Entry 7E1B (X-ray diffraction, 4.59 A resolution (low resolution: residue-level contacts below are approximate; hydrogen-bond / salt-bridge calls are withheld)); this record covers chains B and D of the 6 polymer chains in the assembly.

== Chain B (and D) ==
Protein: DNA-binding response regulator
Organism: Vibrio parahaemolyticus
Notes: chain D of this document is another copy of the same molecule, construct and numbering; everything in this record applies to it too
UniProt: A0A0L8SKF9 (A0A0L8SKF9_VIBPH); residues 1-220 here = UniProt positions 1-220
Amino-acid sequence (220 residues; row label = number of the first residue in the row):
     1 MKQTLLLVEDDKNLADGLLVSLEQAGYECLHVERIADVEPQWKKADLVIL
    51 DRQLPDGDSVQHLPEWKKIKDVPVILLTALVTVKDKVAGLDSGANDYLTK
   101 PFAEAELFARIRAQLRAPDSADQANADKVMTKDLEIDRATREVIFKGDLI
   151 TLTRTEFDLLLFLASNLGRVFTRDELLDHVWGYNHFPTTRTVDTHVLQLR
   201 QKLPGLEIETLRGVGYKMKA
Disordered / not traced: 117-124, 185-188
What the authors report for this chain:
  - mutagenesis - R190A: abolished binding to the 26-nt DNA strand
  - binding site for the 26-nt DNA strand: Arg190
  - mutagenesis - T153A, T155A, T191A, H195A, R200A, T210A, R212A, Y216A: decreased binding to the 26-nt DNA strand

== Interface between chain B and chain D ==
Residue-residue contacts (12; chain B residue first):
  Leu14(B) with Phe102(D)
  Gly17(B) with Ala103(D)
  Ser21(B) with Ala105(D)
  Phe102(B) with Leu14(D)
  Ala103(B) with Gly17(D); Glu104(D)
  Glu104(B) with Ala103(D); Glu104(D)
  Ala105(B) with Val20(D); Ser21(D); Gln24(D)
  Arg112(B) with Gln24(D)
Also at the interface, not in a pair above, chain B (10 interface residues in all): Val20, Pro101
Also at the interface, not in a pair above, chain D (11 interface residues in all): Leu18, Pro101

== Overview ==
The interface between chain B and chain D involves 10 residues on one side and 11 on the other. From the
paper: a binding site for the 26-nt DNA strand at Arg190(B); T153A, T155A and T191A of chain B, among others,
reduce binding to the 26-nt DNA strand; 9 substitutions were tested in all.
Chain B and chain D are both DNA-binding response regulator (Vibrio parahaemolyticus); the structure, Crystal
structure of VbrR-DNA complex, was determined by X-ray diffraction (same publication as 7E1D, 7E1F and 7E1H).
